PDB entry 8HDR | electron microscopy, 3.66 A resolution | chains O and P of the 54 polymer chains in the assembly

# Chain O (and P)
Name: Pam3 sheath protein
Organism: uncultured cyanophage
Notes: chain P of this document is another copy of the same molecule, construct and numbering; everything in this record applies to it too
Amino-acid sequence (384 residues; each row starts with the number of its first residue):
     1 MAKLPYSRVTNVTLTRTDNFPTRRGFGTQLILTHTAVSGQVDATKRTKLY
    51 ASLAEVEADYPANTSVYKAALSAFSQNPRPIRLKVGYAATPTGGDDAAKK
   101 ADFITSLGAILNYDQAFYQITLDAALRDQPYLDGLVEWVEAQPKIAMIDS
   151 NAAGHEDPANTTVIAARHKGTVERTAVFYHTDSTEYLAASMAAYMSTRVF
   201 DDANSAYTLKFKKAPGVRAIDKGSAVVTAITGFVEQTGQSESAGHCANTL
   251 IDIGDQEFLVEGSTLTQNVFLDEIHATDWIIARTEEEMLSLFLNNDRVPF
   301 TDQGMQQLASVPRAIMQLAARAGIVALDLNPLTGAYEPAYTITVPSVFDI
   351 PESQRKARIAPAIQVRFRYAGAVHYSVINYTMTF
Unresolved in the structure: 1-2

# Chain O / chain P interface
Pairs across the interface (34):
  Lys3(O) with Gly223(P)
  Leu4(O) with Gly223(P); Val227(P), hydrophobic; Ile251(P), hydrophobic; Asp252(P)
  Ser7(O) with Glu235(P), hydrogen bond; Tyr375(P), hydrogen bond (backbone-side chain)
  Arg8(O) with Thr228(P); Phe233(P), hydrogen bond (side chain-backbone); Val234(P); Glu235(P); Tyr375(P)
  Val9(O) with His374(P); Tyr375(P); Ser376(P), hydrogen bond (backbone-backbone)
  Thr10(O) with Tyr375(P), hydrogen bond (backbone-side chain); Ser376(P)
  Asn11(O) with Gln236(P), hydrogen bond; Tyr375(P); Ser376(P), hydrogen bond (backbone-backbone); Val377(P); Ile378(P), hydrogen bond (backbone-backbone)
  Val12(O) with Ile378(P); Tyr380(P), hydrophobic
  Thr13(O) with Ile378(P), hydrogen bond (backbone-backbone); Asn379(P), hydrogen bond (side chain-backbone); Tyr380(P)
  Leu14(O) with Asn379(P); Tyr380(P); Met382(P), hydrophobic
  Thr15(O) with Tyr380(P); Thr381(P); Met382(P), hydrogen bond (backbone-backbone)
  Arg16(O) with Met382(P)
Also at the interface, not in a pair above, chain O (15 interface residues in all): Pro5, Tyr6, Thr17
Also at the interface, not in a pair above, chain P (23 interface residues in all): Phe211, Ser224, Ile253, Gly254, Thr383

# In short
15 residues of chain O and 23 residues of chain P are in contact; the contacts include 11 hydrogen bonds.
Among the polar pairs are Ser7(O)-Glu235(P), Ser7(O)-Tyr375(P) and Arg8(O)-Phe233(P).
Chain O and chain P are both Pam3 sheath protein (uncultured cyanophage); the structure, Cyanophage Pam3 neck,
was determined by electron microscopy, deposited together with 7YFW, 7YFZ, 8HDS and 8HDW.
